Entry 7R50 (X-ray diffraction, 2.50 A resolution); this record covers chains B and F of the 8 polymer chains in the assembly.

Chain B (and F):
Name: GMP reductase
Source organism: Mycolicibacterium smegmatis
Notes: EC 1.7.1.7; chain F of this document is another copy of the same molecule, construct and numbering; everything in this record applies to it too
Reference sequence: A0QYE8 (GUAB1_MYCS2); residues 3-479 here correspond to UniProt positions 2-478 (UniProt number = residue number - 1)
Chain sequence (496 residues; row label = number of the first residue in the row):
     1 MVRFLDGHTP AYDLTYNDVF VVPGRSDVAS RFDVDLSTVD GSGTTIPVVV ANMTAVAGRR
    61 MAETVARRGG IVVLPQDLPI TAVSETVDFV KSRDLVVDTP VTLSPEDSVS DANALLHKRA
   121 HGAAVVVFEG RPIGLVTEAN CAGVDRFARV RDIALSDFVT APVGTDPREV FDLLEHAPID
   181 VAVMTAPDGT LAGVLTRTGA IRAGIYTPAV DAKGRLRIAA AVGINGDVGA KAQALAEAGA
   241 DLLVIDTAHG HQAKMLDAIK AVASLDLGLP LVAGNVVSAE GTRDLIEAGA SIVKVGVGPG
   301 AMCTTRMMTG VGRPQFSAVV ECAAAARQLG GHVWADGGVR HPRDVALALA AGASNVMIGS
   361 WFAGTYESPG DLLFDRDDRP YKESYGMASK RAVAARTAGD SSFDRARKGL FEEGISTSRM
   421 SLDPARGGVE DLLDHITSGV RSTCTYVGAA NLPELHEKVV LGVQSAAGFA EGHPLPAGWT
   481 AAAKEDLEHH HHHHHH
Unresolved in the structure: 1, 140-156, 394-402, 475-496 (chain F: 1, 106-112, 138-153, 176-179, 394-401, 477-496)
Differences from the reference sequence: initiating methionine (1); expression tag (2, 480-496)
Small-molecule neighbours: guanosine-5'-monophosphate (5GP): A51, N52, M53, P299, G300, A301, M302, C303, T305, D336, G337, G338, V339, R340, M357, I358, G359, S360, G386, M387, A388, R391, E413
Curated features (UniProtKB/Swiss-Prot):
  - active site: C303 (Thioimidate intermediate)
  - binding site (NADP(+)): D246 to A248, G296 to G298
Reported in the primary citation:
  - binding site for guanosine-5'-monophosphate: M387, A388, R391, E413

Chain B / chain F interface:
Contacting residue pairs (17):
  T81(B) with F128(F)
  A82(B) with P105(F)
  E106(B) with P79(F); A82(F)
  S110(B) with G370(F)
  D111(B) with P369(F); G370(F)
  A114(B) with D371(F)
  D371(B) with N113(F), hydrogen bond (side chain-backbone); A114(F), hydrogen bond (side chain-backbone); L115(F)
  L373(B) with F374(F), hydrophobic
  F374(B) with L373(F), hydrophobic; F374(F)
  D375(B) with F374(F)
  R376(B) with D375(F); R376(F)
Interface residues without a listed pair, chain B (13 interface residues in all): P105, V109
Interface residues without a listed pair, chain F (16 interface residues in all): L78, K390

In short:
Chain B and chain F form an interface of 13 and 16 residues respectively; the contacts include 2 hydrogen
bonds. Polar pairs include D371(B)-N113(F) and D371(B)-A114(F). Bound to chain B: guanosine-5'-monophosphate.
The paper reports a binding site for guanosine-5'-monophosphate at M387(B), A388(B) and R391(B) among others.
Chain B and chain F are both GMP reductase (Mycolicibacterium smegmatis); the structure, Crystal structure of
GMP reductase from mycobacterium smegmatis in complex with GMP, was determined by X-ray diffraction together
with 7OY9 from the same study.
